PDB entry 5L2E | X-ray diffraction, 4.15 A resolution (low resolution: residue-level contacts below are approximate; hydrogen-bond / salt-bridge calls are withheld) | chain A

== Chain A ==
Molecule: Glutamate receptor ionotropic, delta-2
From: Rattus norvegicus
UniProt: Q63226 (GRID2_RAT); numbering as in UniProt; present here: 24-551, 664-813
Sequence (688 residues; each row starts with the number of its first residue; note: 110 numbers in that range are skipped by the numbering (no residue carries them; nothing is unmodelled there)):
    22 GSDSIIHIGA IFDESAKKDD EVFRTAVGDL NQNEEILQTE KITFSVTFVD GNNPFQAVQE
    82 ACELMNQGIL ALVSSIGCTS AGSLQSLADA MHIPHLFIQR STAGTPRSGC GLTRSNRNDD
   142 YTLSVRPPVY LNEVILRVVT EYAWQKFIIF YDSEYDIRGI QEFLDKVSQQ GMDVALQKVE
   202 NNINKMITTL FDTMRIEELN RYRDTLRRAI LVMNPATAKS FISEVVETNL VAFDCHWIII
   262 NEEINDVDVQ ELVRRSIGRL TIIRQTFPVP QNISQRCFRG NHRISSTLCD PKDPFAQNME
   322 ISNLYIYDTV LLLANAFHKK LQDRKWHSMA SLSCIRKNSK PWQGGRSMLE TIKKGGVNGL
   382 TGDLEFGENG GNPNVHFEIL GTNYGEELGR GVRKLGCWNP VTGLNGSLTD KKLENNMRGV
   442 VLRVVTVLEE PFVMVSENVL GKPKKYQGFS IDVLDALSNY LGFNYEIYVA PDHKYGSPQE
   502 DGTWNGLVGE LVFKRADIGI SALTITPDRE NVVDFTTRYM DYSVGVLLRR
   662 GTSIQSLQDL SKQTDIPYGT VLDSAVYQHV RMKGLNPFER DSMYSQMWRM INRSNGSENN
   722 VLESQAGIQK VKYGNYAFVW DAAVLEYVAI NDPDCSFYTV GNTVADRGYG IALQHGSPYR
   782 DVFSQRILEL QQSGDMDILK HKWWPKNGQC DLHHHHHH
Not modelled in the structure: 22-23, 404-411, 430-439, 662-663, 699-702, 714-719, 812-819
Differences from the reference sequence: expression tag (22-23, 814-819); conflict Gln343 (Glu in Q63226); linker (662-663)
Curated features (UniProtKB/Swiss-Prot):
  - site: Phe76 (Essential for dimerization)
  - glycosylation (N-linked (GlcNAc...) asparagine): Asn293, Asn426, Asn713, Asn716
Disulfide bonds: Cys83-Cys355, Cys99-Cys131, Cys298-Cys310, Cys756-Cys811

== Summary ==
Chain A is Glutamate receptor ionotropic, delta-2 (Rattus norvegicus); the structure, Crystal structure of rat
Glutamate receptor delta-2 extracellular domain, was determined by X-ray diffraction together with 5KWR from
the same study.
